7NME - chains A and E of the 5 polymer chains in the assembly; structure by X-ray diffraction, 2.20 A resolution.

Chain A:
Molecule: MHC class I antigen
Source organism: Homo sapiens
Reference sequence: A0A411J078 (A0A411J078_HUMAN); residues 1-276 here correspond to UniProt positions 25-300 (UniProt number = residue number + 24)
Amino-acid sequence (276 residues; each row starts with the number of its first residue):
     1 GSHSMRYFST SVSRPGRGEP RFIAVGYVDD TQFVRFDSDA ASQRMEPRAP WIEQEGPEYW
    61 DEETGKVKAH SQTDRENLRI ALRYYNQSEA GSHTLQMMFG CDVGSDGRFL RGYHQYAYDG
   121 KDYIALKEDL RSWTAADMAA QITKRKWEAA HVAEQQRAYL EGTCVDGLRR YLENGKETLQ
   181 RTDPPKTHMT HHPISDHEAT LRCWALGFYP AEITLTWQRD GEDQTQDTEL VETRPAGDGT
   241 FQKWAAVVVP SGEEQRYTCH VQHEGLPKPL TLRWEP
Cystine bridges: C101-C164, C203-C259

Chain E:
Molecule: 4C6 Human T-cell Receptor, beta Chain
Source organism: Homo sapiens
Amino-acid sequence (240 residues; numbered 3 to 242; the number before each row is that of its first residue):
     3 TGVSQDPRHK ITKRGQNVTF RCDPISEHNR LYWYRQTLGQ GPEFLTYFQN EAQLEKSRLL
    63 SDRFSAERPK GSFSTLEIQR TEQGDSAMYL CASSLHHEQY FGPGTRLTVT EDLKNVFPPE
   123 VAVFEPSEAE ISHTQKATLV CLATGFYPDH VELSWWVNGK EVHSGVCTDP QPLKEQPALN
   183 DSRYALSSRL RVSATFWQDP RNHFRCQVQF YGLSENDEWT QDRAKPVTQI VSAEAWGRAD
Cystine bridges: C24-C93, C143-C208

Interface between chain A and chain E:
Residue-residue contacts (13; chain A residue first):
  Q72(A) with Q51(E); L56(E)
  T73(A) with R32(E); Q51(E), hydrogen bond
  E76(A) with N52(E), hydrogen bond
  K146(A) with E29(E); N31(E), hydrogen bond
  A150(A) with L97(E), hydrophobic; H99(E), hydrogen bond (backbone-side chain)
  H151(A) with H99(E); E100(E)
  V152(A) with H98(E)
  Q155(A) with H98(E), hydrogen bond
Interface residues without a listed pair, chain A (10 interface residues in all): R79, I80
Interface residues without a listed pair, chain E (11 interface residues in all): E53

Overview:
10 residues of chain A face 11 of chain E across their interface, with 5 hydrogen bonds. Polar contacts
include T73(A)-Q51(E), E76(A)-N52(E) and K146(A)-N31(E).
Here chain A is MHC class I antigen and chain E is 4C6 Human T-cell Receptor, beta Chain, both from Homo
sapiens. Entry 7NME (Human MHC Class I, A24 Allele presenting QLPRLFPLL, Complex with 4C6 TCR) was determined
by X-ray diffraction.
